Entry 7EP6 (electron microscopy, 3.86 A resolution); this record covers chains A and B of the 4 polymer chains in the assembly.

# Chain A (and B)
Molecule: Capsid protein, Immunoglobulin G-binding protein A
Source organism: Hepatitis B virus genotype C subtype adr (strain Japan/adr4/1983)
Notes: chain B of this document is another copy of the same molecule, construct and numbering; everything in this record applies to it too
UniProtKB: chimeric construct of P69706, P38507: residues 51-137 from P69706 (CAPSD_HBVC3) positions 2-78 (offset varies); residues 150-207 from P38507 positions 212-269 (UniProt number = residue number + 62); residues 210-267 from P38507 positions 212-269 (UniProt number = residue number + 2); residues 279-347 from P69706 (CAPSD_HBVC3) positions 81-149 (UniProt number = residue number - 198)
Amino-acid sequence (337 residues; numbered 1 to 347; 10 numbers in that range are skipped by the numbering (no residue carries them; nothing is unmodelled there); the number before each row is that of its first residue):
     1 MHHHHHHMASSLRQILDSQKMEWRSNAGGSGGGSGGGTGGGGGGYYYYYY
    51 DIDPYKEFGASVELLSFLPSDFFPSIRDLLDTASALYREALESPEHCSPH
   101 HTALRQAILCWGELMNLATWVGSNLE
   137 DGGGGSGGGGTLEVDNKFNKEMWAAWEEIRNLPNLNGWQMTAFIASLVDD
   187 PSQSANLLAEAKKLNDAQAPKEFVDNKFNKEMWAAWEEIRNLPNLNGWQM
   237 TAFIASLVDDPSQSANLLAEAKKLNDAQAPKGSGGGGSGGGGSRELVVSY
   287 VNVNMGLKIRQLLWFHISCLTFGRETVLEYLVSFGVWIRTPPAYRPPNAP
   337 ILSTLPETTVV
Not modelled in the structure: 1-48, 137-277, 341-347
Differences from the reference sequence: initiating methionine (1); expression tag (2-50); linker (138-149, 208-209, 268-278); engineered mutation V150 (Ala212 in P38507), M158 (Gln220 in P38507), W159 (Gln221 in P38507), A160 (Asn222 in P38507), W162 (Phe224 in P38507), E163 (Tyr225 in P38507), R166 (Leu228 in P38507), N167 (His229 in P38507), G173 (Glu235 in P38507), W174 (Glu236 in P38507), M176 (Arg238 in P38507), T177 (Asn239 in P38507), A178 (Gly240 in P38507), A181 (Gln243 in P38507), V184 (Lys246 in P38507), V210 (Ala212 in P38507), M218 (Gln220 in P38507), W219 (Gln221 in P38507), A220 (Asn222 in P38507), W222 (Phe224 in P38507), E223 (Tyr225 in P38507), R226 (Leu228 in P38507), N227 (His229 in P38507), G233 (Glu235 in P38507), W234 (Glu236 in P38507), M236 (Arg238 in P38507), T237 (Asn239 in P38507), A238 (Gly240 in P38507), A241 (Gln243 in P38507), V244 (Lys246 in P38507)
UniProt features mapped onto this chain:
  - modified residue: S285 (Phosphoserine)

# Chain A / chain B interface
Inter-chain disulfides: C110(A)-C110(B)
Contacting residue pairs - 39 pairs, chain A then chain B:
  Y49(A) with R77(B), hydrogen bond
  Y50(A) with L80(B), hydrogen bond (side chain-backbone); S84(B)
  D51(A) with E92(B)
  I52(A) with L91(B); R105(B); L109(B)
  P54(A) with L109(B), hydrophobic
  K56(A) with P94(B)
  E57(A) with P94(B); H96(B), salt bridge; H101(B), salt bridge; T102(B), hydrogen bond; R105(B), salt bridge
  R88(A) with Y50(B)
  L91(A) with I52(B)
  E92(A) with D51(B); I52(B)
  P94(A) with K56(B); E57(B)
  P99(A) with H96(B)
  T102(A) with P99(B)
  A103(A) with Q106(B)
  R105(A) with E57(B), salt bridge
  Q106(A) with A103(B)
  L109(A) with P54(B), hydrophobic
  C110(A) with C110(B), disulfide; E113(B)
  E113(A) with C110(B), hydrogen bond; M291(B)
  L117(A) with Y286(B), hydrophobic
  W120(A) with Y286(B), hydrophobic
  L125(A) with L282(B), hydrophobic
  E126(A) with S279(B), hydrogen bond
  S279(A) with E126(B)
  L282(A) with L125(B), hydrophobic
  Y286(A) with L117(B), hydrophobic; W120(B)
  M291(A) with E113(B)
Interface residues without a listed pair, chain A (34 interface residues in all): R77, L80, S84, H96, I108, L114, V283
Interface residues without a listed pair, chain B (32 interface residues in all): Y49, V283

# Summary
Chain A and chain B form an interface of 34 and 32 residues respectively; the contacts include 1 disulfide
bond, 5 hydrogen bonds and 4 salt bridges. Polar contacts include E57(A)-H96(B), E57(A)-H101(B) and
E57(A)-R105(B).
Both chains are Capsid protein, Immunoglobulin G-binding protein A (Hepatitis B virus genotype C subtype adr
(strain Japan/adr4/1983)). Entry 7EP6 (Engineered Hepatitis B virus core antigen T=4) was determined by
electron microscopy together with 7EOY and 7FDJ from the same study.
